Entry 1FW3 (X-ray diffraction, 2.80 A resolution); this record covers chain A.

Chain A:
Protein: Outer membrane phospholipase A
Organism: Escherichia coli
Notes: EC 3.1.1.32; fragment: ompla with n-terminal extension; engineered mutation(s): ARIRAP EXTENSION
Reference sequence: P0A921 (PA1_ECOLI); residues 1-269 here correspond to UniProt positions 21-289 (UniProt number = residue number + 20)
Amino-acid sequence (275 residues; numbered -5 to 269; the number before each row is that of its first residue; numbers below 1 keep their minus sign (Ala-5 is residue -5)):
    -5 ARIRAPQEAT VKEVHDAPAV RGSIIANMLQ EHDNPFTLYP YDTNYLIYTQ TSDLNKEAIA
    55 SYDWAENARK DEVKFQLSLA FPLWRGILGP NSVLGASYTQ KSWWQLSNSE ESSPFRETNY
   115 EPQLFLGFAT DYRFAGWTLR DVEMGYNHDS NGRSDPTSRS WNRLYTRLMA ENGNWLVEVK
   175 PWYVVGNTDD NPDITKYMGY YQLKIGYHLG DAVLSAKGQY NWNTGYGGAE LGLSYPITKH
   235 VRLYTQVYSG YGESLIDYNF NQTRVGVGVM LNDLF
Unresolved in the structure: -5 to 12, 24-30
Modified positions: Ser144 (1-hexadecanosulfonyl-o-l-serine; S1H)
Construct notes: expression tag (-5 to 0); modified residue (144)
Curated features (UniProtKB/Swiss-Prot):
  - active site: His142 (Proton acceptor)
  - binding site (Ca(2+)): Ser106, Arg147, Ser152, Asp184
What the authors report for this chain:
  - self-association interface (contacts with another copy of this molecule): Tyr92, Gln94, Pro108
  - conformationally variable residues (side-chain flip): His142
  - catalytic residues: His142, Asn156
  - catalytic residues: Asn145, Gly146 (by similarity / conservation)
  - mutagenesis - E247G: abolished catalytic activity (citing earlier work)

Summary:
From UniProt: active-site residue His142 and 4 Ca2+-binding residues. From the paper: catalytic residues
His142, Asn156 and Asn145 among others; E247G abolishes catalytic activity.
Chain A is Outer membrane phospholipase A (Escherichia coli); the structure, Outer membrane phospholipase A
from escherichia coli, was determined by X-ray diffraction (same publication as 1FW2).
